Entry 5ZMN (X-ray diffraction, 3.29 A resolution); this record covers chains A and B of the 3 polymer chains in the assembly.

[Chain A]
Protein: Uncharacterized protein McrA
Organism: Streptomyces coelicolor (strain ATCC BAA-471 / A3(2) / M145)
Notes: fragment: SBD-SRA domain
UniProtKB: Q9L0M9 (Q9L0M9_STRCO); residues 91-442 here = UniProt positions 91-442
Amino-acid sequence (354 residues; each row starts with the number of its first residue):
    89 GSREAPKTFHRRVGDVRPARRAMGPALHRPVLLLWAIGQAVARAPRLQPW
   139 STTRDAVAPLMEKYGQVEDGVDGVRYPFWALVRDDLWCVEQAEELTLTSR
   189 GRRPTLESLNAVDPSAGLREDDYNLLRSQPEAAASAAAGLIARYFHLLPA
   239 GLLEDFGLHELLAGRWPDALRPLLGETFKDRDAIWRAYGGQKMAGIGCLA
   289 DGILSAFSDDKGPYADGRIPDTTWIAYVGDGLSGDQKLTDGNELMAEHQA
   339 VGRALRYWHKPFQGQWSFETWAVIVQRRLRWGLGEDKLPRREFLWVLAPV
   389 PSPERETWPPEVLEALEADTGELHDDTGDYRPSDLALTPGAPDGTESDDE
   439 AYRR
Not modelled in the structure: 89-94, 419-442
Construct notes: expression tag (89-90)

[Chain B]
Molecule: 10-nt DNA strand
Sequence (10 nucleotides; each row starts with the number of its first residue):
     1 CCCGXCCGGG
Modified residues: GS (guanosine-5'-thio-monophosphate) at position 5

[How chain A and chain B interact]
Contacting residue pairs (15; chain A residue first):
  Ala-107(A) with DG9(B), phosphate contact; DG10(B), phosphate contact
  Arg-108(A) with DG9(B), sugar contact; DG10(B), salt bridge to the phosphate
  Thr-186(A) with DC3(B), sugar contact; DG4(B), hydrogen bond to the base
  Ser-187(A) with DG4(B), base contact; GS_5(B), base contact
  Arg-188(A) with DC6(B), base contact
  Arg-190(A) with DC6(B), base contact
  Thr-193(A) with DC3(B), phosphate contact
  Leu-194(A) with DC2(B), sugar contact; DC3(B), hydrogen bond to the phosphate
  Glu-195(A) with DC2(B), phosphate contact; DC3(B), phosphate contact
Interface residues without a listed pair, chain A (11 interface residues in all): Arg-109, Arg-163
Interface residues without a listed pair, chain B (8 interface residues in all): DC7

[Summary]
11 residues of chain A face 8 of chain B across their interface, with 2 hydrogen bonds and 1 salt bridge.
Polar pairs include Thr-186(A)/DG4(B), Leu-194(A)/DC3(B) and Arg-108(A)/DG10(B).
Chain A is Uncharacterized protein McrA (Streptomyces coelicolor (strain ATCC BAA-471 / A3(2) / M145)) and
chain B is a 10-nt DNA strand; the structure, Sulfur binding domain and SRA domain of ScoMcrA complexed with
phosphorothioated DNA, was determined by X-ray diffraction together with 5ZMM and 5ZMO from the same study.
